PDB entry 8ETU | electron microscopy, 2.80 A resolution | chains W and Z of the 10 polymer chains in the assembly

Chain W:
Molecule: RuvB-like protein 2
Organism: Saccharomyces cerevisiae S288C
Notes: EC 3.6.4.12
UniProtKB: Q12464 (RUVB2_YEAST); numbering as in UniProt (aligned over 15-471)
Amino-acid sequence (457 residues; each row starts with the number of its first residue):
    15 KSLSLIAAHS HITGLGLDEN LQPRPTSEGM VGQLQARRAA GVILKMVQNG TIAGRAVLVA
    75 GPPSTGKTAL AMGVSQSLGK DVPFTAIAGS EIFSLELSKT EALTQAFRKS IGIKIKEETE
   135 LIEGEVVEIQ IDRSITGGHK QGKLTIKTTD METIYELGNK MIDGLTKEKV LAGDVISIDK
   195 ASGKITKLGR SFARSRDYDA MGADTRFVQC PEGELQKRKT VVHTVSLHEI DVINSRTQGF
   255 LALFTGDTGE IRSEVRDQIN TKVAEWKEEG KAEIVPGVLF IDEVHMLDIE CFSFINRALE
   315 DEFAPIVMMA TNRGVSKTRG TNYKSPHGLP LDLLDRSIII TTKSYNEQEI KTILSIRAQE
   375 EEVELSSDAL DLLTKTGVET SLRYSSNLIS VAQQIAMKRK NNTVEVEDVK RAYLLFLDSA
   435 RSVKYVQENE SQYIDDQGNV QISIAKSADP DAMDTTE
Unresolved in the structure: 15-17, 460-471
Swiss-Prot annotation at these positions:
  - binding site (ATP): Gly75 to Thr82
  - mutagenesis: Gly75 (G75A: Lethal), Gly80 (G80A: Growth defect at 37 degrees Celsius), Lys81 (K81A: Defect in snoRNA accumulation. Growth defect at 37 degrees Celsius; K81E: Lethal; K81R: Growth defect at 37 degrees Celsius), Asp296 (D296N: Lethal), Glu297 (E297G: Lethal)
Ligand contacts: ADP (adenosine-5'-diphosphate): Ala22, His23, His25, Ile26, Gly43, Met44, Val45, Pro76, Pro77, Ser78, Thr79, Gly80, Lys81, Thr82, Ala83, Tyr359, Ile367, Leu396, Arg397

Chain Z:
Molecule: Ino eighty subunit 2
Organism: Saccharomyces cerevisiae S288C
UniProtKB: P40154 (IES2_YEAST); numbering as in UniProt (aligned over 293-320)
Amino-acid sequence (28 residues; each row starts with the number of its first residue):
   293 FVKPRRPYNS EGMTRILRRY EEDLFCTF

How chain W and chain Z interact:
Contacting residue pairs (40):
  Val141(W) - Arg310(Z)
  Val141(W) - Tyr312(Z)
  Glu142(W) - Leu309(Z)
  Glu142(W) - Arg310(Z)
  Glu142(W) - Arg311(Z)  salt bridge
  Ile143(W) - Ile308(Z)
  Ile143(W) - Leu309(Z)
  Ile143(W) - Arg310(Z)  hydrogen bond (backbone-backbone)
  Gln144(W) - Arg307(Z)  hydrogen bond
  Gln144(W) - Ile308(Z)
  Ile145(W) - Arg307(Z)
  Ile145(W) - Ile308(Z)  hydrogen bond (backbone-backbone)
  Asp146(W) - Tyr300(Z)
  Asp146(W) - Ser302(Z)  hydrogen bond
  Asp146(W) - Met305(Z)
  Asp146(W) - Thr306(Z)
  Asp146(W) - Arg307(Z)  salt bridge
  Arg147(W) - Met305(Z)
  Arg147(W) - Thr306(Z)  hydrogen bond (backbone-backbone)
  Arg147(W) - Ile308(Z)
  Arg147(W) - Phe317(Z)
  His153(W) - Met305(Z)
  Gln155(W) - Tyr300(Z)
  Gln155(W) - Asn301(Z)  hydrogen bond (side chain-backbone)
  Gln155(W) - Ser302(Z)
  Gln155(W) - Met305(Z)
  Gly156(W) - Tyr300(Z)
  Lys157(W) - Tyr300(Z)
  Lys161(W) - Tyr312(Z)
  Ile168(W) - Arg297(Z)  hydrogen bond (backbone-side chain)
  Glu170(W) - Arg298(Z)  salt bridge
  Val184(W) - Arg310(Z)
  Leu185(W) - Arg310(Z)
  Ala186(W) - Arg311(Z)
  Ala186(W) - Tyr312(Z)  hydrophobic
  Phe206(W) - Tyr312(Z)  hydrophobic
  Arg208(W) - Tyr312(Z)
  Arg208(W) - Glu313(Z)  hydrogen bond (side chain-backbone)
  Arg208(W) - Glu314(Z)
  Arg208(W) - Asp315(Z)  salt bridge
Interface residues without a listed pair, chain W (24 interface residues in all): Val140, Ser148, Ile149, Tyr169, Gly187
Interface residues without a listed pair, chain Z (19 interface residues in all): Gly304, Phe320

In short:
24 residues of chain W face 19 of chain Z across their interface, with 8 hydrogen bonds and 4 salt bridges.
Polar pairs include Glu142(W)-Arg311(Z), Asp146(W)-Arg307(Z) and Glu170(W)-Arg298(Z). Ligands of chain W: ADP.
Here chain W is RuvB-like protein 2 and chain Z is Ino eighty subunit 2, both from Saccharomyces cerevisiae
S288C. Entry 8ETU (Class2 of the INO80-Hexasome complex) was determined by electron microscopy (same
publication as 8ETS, 8ETT, 8ETV, 8ETW, 8EU9, 8EUE, 8EUF and 8EUJ).
